8Z7E - chains A and B; structure by X-ray diffraction, 1.54 A resolution.

[Chain A (and B)]
Molecule: Histone-lysine N-methyltransferase EHMT2
From: Homo sapiens
Notes: EC 2.1.1.-; chain B of this document is another copy of the same molecule, construct and numbering; everything in this record applies to it too
Reference sequence: Q96KQ7 (EHMT2_HUMAN); residue numbers follow UniProt; this construct covers 913-1193
Sequence (283 residues; row label = number of the first residue in the row):
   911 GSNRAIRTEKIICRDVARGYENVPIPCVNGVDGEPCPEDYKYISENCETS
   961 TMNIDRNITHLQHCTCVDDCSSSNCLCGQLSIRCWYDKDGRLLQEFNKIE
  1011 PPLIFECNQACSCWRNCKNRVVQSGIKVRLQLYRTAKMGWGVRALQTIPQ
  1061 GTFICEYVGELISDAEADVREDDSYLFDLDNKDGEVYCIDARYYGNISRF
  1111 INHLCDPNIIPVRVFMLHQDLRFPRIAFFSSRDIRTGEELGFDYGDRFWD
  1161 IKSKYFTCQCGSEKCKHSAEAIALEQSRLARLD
Unresolved in the structure: 911-918, 1192-1193 (chain B: 911-922, 1093-1094, 1190-1193)
Sequence notes: expression tag (911-912)
Disulfides: Cys937-Cys946
UniProt features mapped onto this chain:
  - region (Interaction with histone H3): Asp1074 to Asp1093, Tyr1154 to Arg1157
  - binding site (Zn(2+)): Cys974, Cys976, Cys980, Cys985, Cys987, Cys1017, Cys1021, Cys1023, Cys1027, Cys1115, Cys1168, Cys1170, Cys1175
  - binding site (S-adenosyl-L-methionine): Met1048 to Trp1050, Tyr1085, Asn1112, His1113, Gln1169
  - site: Tyr1067 (Histone H3K9me binding)

[Chain A / chain B interface]
Contacting residue pairs (53):
  Arg924(A) with Trp1024(B)
  Asp925(A) with Trp1024(B)
  Arg928(A) with Cys1021(B), hydrogen bond (side chain-backbone); Ser1022(B); Cys1023(B), hydrogen bond (side chain-backbone); Trp1024(B); Arg1025(B), hydrogen bond (backbone-backbone)
  Gly929(A) with Trp1024(B); Arg1025(B)
  Tyr930(A) with Asn1018(B), hydrogen bond (side chain-backbone); Gln1019(B); Arg1025(B); Arg1030(B), hydrogen bond
  Lys951(A) with Gln1019(B); Ala1020(B), hydrogen bond (side chain-backbone); Cys1021(B), hydrogen bond (side chain-backbone); Ser1022(B)
  Cys957(A) with Ile968(B), hydrophobic
  Glu958(A) with Arg966(B); Asn967(B); Ile968(B), hydrogen bond (backbone-backbone)
  Thr959(A) with Asn967(B), hydrogen bond (backbone-side chain); Thr969(B)
  Ser960(A) with Asn967(B)
  Arg966(A) with Glu958(B); Arg966(B)
  Asn967(A) with Glu958(B); Thr959(B), hydrogen bond (side chain-backbone)
  Ile968(A) with Ile953(B), hydrophobic; Glu958(B), hydrogen bond (backbone-backbone); Thr959(B); Tyr1104(B)
  Thr969(A) with Thr959(B); Tyr1104(B)
  Asn1018(A) with Tyr930(B), hydrogen bond (backbone-side chain)
  Gln1019(A) with Tyr930(B); Lys951(B)
  Ala1020(A) with Lys951(B), hydrogen bond (backbone-side chain)
  Cys1021(A) with Arg928(B), hydrogen bond (backbone-side chain); Lys951(B), hydrogen bond (backbone-side chain)
  Ser1022(A) with Arg928(B), hydrogen bond (backbone-side chain); Lys951(B)
  Cys1023(A) with Arg928(B), hydrogen bond (backbone-side chain)
  Trp1024(A) with Arg924(B); Asp925(B); Arg928(B); Gly929(B)
  Arg1025(A) with Arg928(B), hydrogen bond (backbone-backbone); Gly929(B); Tyr930(B)
  Arg1030(A) with Tyr930(B), hydrogen bond
  Tyr1104(A) with Ile968(B); Thr969(B)
Also at the interface, not in a pair above, chain A (28 interface residues in all): Tyr952, Ile953, Thr961, Asn963
Also at the interface, not in a pair above, chain B (26 interface residues in all): Cys957, Ser960, Asn963

[Summary]
28 residues of chain A and 26 residues of chain B are in contact; the contacts include 19 hydrogen bonds.
Polar pairs include Arg928(A)-Cys1021(B), Arg928(A)-Cys1023(B) and Tyr930(A)-Asn1018(B). UniProt lists 13
Zn2+-binding residues and 7 S-adenosyl-L-methionine-binding residues on chain A.
Chain A and chain B are both Histone-lysine N-methyltransferase EHMT2 (Homo sapiens); the structure, Structure
of G9a in complex with compound 9b, was determined by X-ray diffraction, deposited together with 8Z7C and
8Z7D.
